8THK - chains A and R of the 5 polymer chains in the assembly; structure by electron microscopy, 2.60 A resolution.

# Chain A
Protein: Guanine nucleotide-binding protein G(i) subunit alpha-2, Guanine nucleotide-binding protein G(s) subunit alpha isoforms short, Guanine nucleotide-binding protein G(q) subunit alpha
From: Homo sapiens
UniProtKB: chimeric construct of P04899, P63092, P50148: residues 1-57 from P04899 (GNAI2_HUMAN) positions 1-57 (same numbers); residues 66-235 from P63092 positions 204-373 (UniProt number = residue number + 138); residues 236-246 from P50148 positions 349-359 (UniProt number = residue number + 113)
Chain sequence (246 residues; numbered 1 to 246; the number before each row is that of its first residue):
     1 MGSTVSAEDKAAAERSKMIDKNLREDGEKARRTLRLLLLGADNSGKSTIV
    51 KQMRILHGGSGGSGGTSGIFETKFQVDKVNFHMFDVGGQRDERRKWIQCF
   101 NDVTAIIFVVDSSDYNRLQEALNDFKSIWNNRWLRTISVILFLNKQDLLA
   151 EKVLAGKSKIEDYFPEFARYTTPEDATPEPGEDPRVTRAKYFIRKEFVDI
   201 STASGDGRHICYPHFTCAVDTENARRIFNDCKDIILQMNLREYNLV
Unresolved in the structure: 1-4, 52-67, 88-92, 174-182
Differences from the reference sequence: conflict Ser3 (Cys in P04899), Arg31 (Ala in P04899), Thr33 (Glu in P04899), 18 further conflict positions vs the reference (P50148) not listed; linker (58-65)
Swiss-Prot annotation at these positions:
  - binding site (GTP): Gly40, Ala41, Ser44 to Ser47
  - binding site (Mg(2+)): Ser47
  - lipidation: Gly2 (N-myristoyl glycine)

# Chain R
Protein: Endolysin, Alpha-1A adrenergic receptor
From: Enterobacteria phage T4
Notes: EC 3.2.1.17
UniProtKB: chimeric construct of P00720, P35348: residues -148 to 11 from P00720 (ENLYS_BPT4) positions 2-161 (UniProt number = residue number + 150); residues 15-350 from P35348 positions 15-350 (same numbers)
Chain sequence (503 residues; numbered -172 to 358; 28 numbers in that range are skipped by the numbering (no residue carries them; nothing is unmodelled there); the number before each row is that of its first residue; numbers below 1 keep their minus sign (Met-172 is residue -172)):
  -172 MKTIIALSYIFCLVFADYKDDDDKNIFEMLRIDEGLRLKIYKDTEGYYTI
  -122 GIGHLLTKSPSLNAAKSELDKAIGRNTNGVITKDEAEKLFNQDVDAAVRG
   -72 ILRNAKLKPVYDSLDAVRRAALINMVFQMGETGVAGFTNSLRMLQQKRWD
   -22 EAAVNLAKSRWYNQTPNRAKRVITTFRTGTWDAYAAATQPPAPVNISKAI
    28 LLGVILGGLILFGVLGNILVILSVACHRHLHSVTHYYIVNLAVADLLLTS
    78 TVLPFSAIFEVLGYWAFGRVFCNIWAAVDVLCCTASIMGLCIISIDRYIG
   128 VSYPLRYPTIVTQRRGLMALLCVWALSLVISIGPLFGWRQPAPEDETICQ
   178 INEEPGYVLFSALGSFYLPLAIILVMYCRVYVVAKRES
   244 RGLKSGLKTDKSHFSVRLLKFSREKKAAKTLGIVVGCFVLCWLPFFLVMP
   294 IGSFFPDFKPSETVFKIVFWLGYLNSCINPIIYPCSSQEFKKAFQNVLRI
   344 QCLCRKQASLEVLFQ
Unresolved in the structure: -172 to 32, 244-267, 329-358
Disulfide bonds: Cys99-Cys176
Differences from the reference sequence: initiating methionine (-172); expression tag (-171 to -149, 351-358); conflict Gly-138 (Arg12 in P00720), Thr-96 (Cys54 in P00720), Ala-53 (Cys97 in P00720), Arg-13 (Ile137 in P00720); linker (12-14)
Residues lining bound ligands: CGZ (N-[(5S)-5-(4,5-dihydro-1H-imidazol-2-yl)-2-hydroxy-5,6,7,8-tetrahydronaphthalen-1-yl]methanesulfonamide): Asp106, Val107, Cys110, Ile178, Asn179, Tyr184, Val185, Ser188, Ala189, Ser192, Trp285, Phe288, Phe289, Met292, Phe312, Gly315, Tyr316
Swiss-Prot annotation at these positions:
  - active site (Proton donor/acceptor): Glu-139, Asp-130
  - binding site (substrate): Leu-118, Phe-46, Ser-33, Asn-18
  - motif: Lys334 to Lys349 (Nuclear localization signal)
  - modified residue: Ser215 (Phosphoserine)
  - lipidation: Cys345 (S-palmitoyl cysteine)
  - glycosylation: Asn22 (N-linked (GlcNAc...) asparagine)
Reported in the primary citation:
  - binding site for CGZ: Asp106, Val107, Cys110, Val185, Ser188, Ala189, Trp285, Phe288, Phe289, Met292, Phe312, Gly315, Tyr316
  - specificity-determining residues: Val185, Ala189, Met292
  - mutagenesis - V185A/A189S/M292L (1000-fold), V185A, M292L: decreased signaling in response to CGZ
  - mutagenesis - A189S: unchanged signaling in response to CGZ
  - mutagenesis - V185A, M292L: decreased binding to CGZ (from molecular simulation)
  - mutagenesis - A189S: unchanged binding to CGZ (from molecular simulation)

# Chain A / chain R interface
Residue-residue contacts - 24 pairs, chain A then chain R:
  Asp77(A) - Arg133(R)  salt bridge
  Val79(A) - Leu132(R)  hydrophobic
  Phe228(A) - Leu132(R)  hydrophobic
  Phe228(A) - Arg133(R)
  Lys232(A) - Pro131(R)
  Lys232(A) - Leu132(R)
  Ile235(A) - Pro131(R)
  Ile235(A) - Leu132(R)  hydrophobic
  Leu236(A) - Pro131(R)  hydrophobic
  Gln237(A) - Glu214(R)
  Asn239(A) - Gly127(R)  hydrogen bond (side chain-backbone)
  Leu240(A) - Val128(R)  hydrophobic
  Glu242(A) - Thr61(R)
  Tyr243(A) - Arg124(R)
  Tyr243(A) - Gly127(R)
  Tyr243(A) - Val128(R)  hydrophobic
  Asn244(A) - Thr273(R)  hydrogen bond (backbone-side chain)
  Asn244(A) - Cys328(R)  hydrogen bond (side chain-backbone)
  Leu245(A) - Val207(R)  hydrophobic
  Leu245(A) - Ala270(R)  hydrophobic
  Leu245(A) - Leu274(R)  hydrophobic
  Val246(A) - Ser215(R)
  Val246(A) - Lys269(R)
  Val246(A) - Ala270(R)
Other interface residues (no listed pair), chain A (17 interface residues in all): Arg31, Arg32, Leu34
Other interface residues (no listed pair), chain R (20 interface residues in all): His62, Asp123, Pro135, Thr136, Ala211

# Overview
17 residues of chain A and 20 residues of chain R are in contact; the contacts include 3 hydrogen bonds and 1
salt bridge. Among the polar pairs are Asp77(A)-Arg133(R), Asn239(A)-Gly127(R) and Asn244(A)-Thr273(R). From
the paper: a binding site for CGZ at Asp106(R), Val107(R) and Cys110(R) among others; V185A/A189S/M292L, V185A
and M292L of chain R reduce signaling in response to CGZ.
Here chain A is Guanine nucleotide-binding protein G(i) subunit alpha-2, Guanine nucleotide-binding protein
G(s) subunit alpha isoforms short, Guanine nucleotide-binding protein G(q) subunit alpha (Homo sapiens) and
chain R is Endolysin, Alpha-1A adrenergic receptor (Enterobacteria phage T4). Entry 8THK (Cryo-EM structure of
A61603-bound alpha-1A-adrenergic receptor in complex with heterotrimeric Gq-protein) was determined by
electron microscopy, deposited together with 8THL.
